8DB4 - chains D and E of the 5 polymer chains in the assembly; structure by X-ray diffraction, 2.30 A resolution.

Chain D:
Name: 22S1 Light chain
Source organism: Homo sapiens
Amino-acid sequence (214 residues; each row starts with the number of its first residue):
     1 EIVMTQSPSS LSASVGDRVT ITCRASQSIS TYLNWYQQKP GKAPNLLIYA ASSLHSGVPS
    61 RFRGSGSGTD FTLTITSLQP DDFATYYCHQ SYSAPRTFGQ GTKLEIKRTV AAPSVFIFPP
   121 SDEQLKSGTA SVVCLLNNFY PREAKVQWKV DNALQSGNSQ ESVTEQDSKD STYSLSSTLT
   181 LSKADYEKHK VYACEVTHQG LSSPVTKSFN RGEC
Not modelled in the structure: 212-214
Disulfides: Cys23-Cys88, Cys134-Cys194
Bound ions: Zn2+ site 1: Asn137, Asn138 (shared with 1 residue of chain C); Zn2+ site 2: Asp185, His189 (shared with 1 residue of chain F)

Chain E:
Name: Ara h 2 allergen
Source organism: Arachis hypogaea
UniProtKB: A0A445BYI5 (A0A445BYI5_ARAHY); numbering as in UniProt (aligned over 31-160)
Amino-acid sequence (132 residues; numbered 29 to 160; the number before each row is that of its first residue):
    29 AARRCQSQLE RANLRPCEQH LMQKIQRDED SYERDPYSPS QDPYSPSPYD RRGAGSSQHQ
    89 ERCCNELNEF ENNQRCMCEA LQQIMENQSD RLQGRQQEQQ FKRELRNLPQ QCGLRAPQRC
   149 DLDVESGGRD RY
Not modelled in the structure: 56-84, 153-160
Differences from the reference sequence: expression tag (29-30)
Disulfides: Cys33-Cys104, Cys45-Cys91, Cys92-Cys140, Cys106-Cys148
Bound ions: Zn2+ site 1 near His48 (its only coordinating residue here); Zn2+ site 2: Glu97 (shared with 2 residues of chain J)

Chain D / chain E interface:
Pairs across the interface (18; chain D residue first):
  Ser30(D) with Asn100(E), hydrogen bond (side chain-backbone)
  Thr31(D) with Gln102(E), hydrogen bond; Gln146(E)
  Tyr32(D) with Gln102(E); Arg143(E); Ala144(E), hydrogen bond (side chain-backbone); Pro145(E); Gln146(E)
  Asn34(D) with Gln146(E), hydrogen bond
  Leu46(D) with Arg147(E)
  Tyr49(D) with Arg147(E)
  Ala50(D) with Gln102(E); Gln146(E)
  His55(D) with Arg147(E), hydrogen bond
  Ser91(D) with Gln146(E)
  Tyr92(D) with Asn100(E), hydrogen bond; Arg143(E), hydrogen bond (backbone-side chain)
  Ser93(D) with Arg143(E)
Interface residues without a listed pair, chain D (12 interface residues in all): Leu33

Summary:
The interface between chain D and chain E involves 12 residues on one side and 7 on the other, with 7 hydrogen
bonds. Polar pairs include Ser30(D)-Asn100(E), Thr31(D)-Gln102(E) and Tyr32(D)-Ala144(E). The Zn2+ site 1 is
built by Asn137(D) and Asn138(D).
Here chain D is 22S1 Light chain (Homo sapiens) and chain E is Ara h 2 allergen (Arachis hypogaea). Entry 8DB4
(Crystal structure of the peanut allergen Ara h 2 bound by two neutralizing antibodies 22S1 and ...) was
determined by X-ray diffraction.
